Entry 4BTS (X-ray diffraction, 3.70 A resolution); this record covers chains BA and BO of the 143 polymer chains in the assembly.

[Chain BA]
Molecule: 18S ribosomal RNA
Source organism: Tetrahymena thermophila
Sequence (1753 nucleotides; each row starts with the number of its first residue):
     1 AACCUGGUUG AUCCUGCCAG UUACAUAUGC UUGUCUUAAA UAUUAACCCA UGCAUGUGCC
    61 AGUUCAGUAU UGAACAGCGA AACUGCGAAU GGCUCAUUAA AACAGUUAUA GUUUAUUUGA
   121 UAAUUAAAGA UUACAUGGAU AACCGAGCUA AUUGUUGGGC UAAUACAUGC UUAAAAUUCC
   181 GUGUCCUGCG ACCGGAACGU AUUUAUUAGA UAUUAGACCA AUCGCAGCAA UGUGAUUGAG
   241 AUGAAUCAAA GUAACUGAUC GGAUCGAGGU UUACCUCGAU AAAUCAUCUA AGUUUCUGCC
   301 CUAUCAGCUC UCGAUGGUAG UGUAUUGGAC UACCAUGGCA GUCACGGGUA ACGGAGAAUU
   361 AGGGUUCGAU UCCGGAGAAG GAGCCUGAGA AACGGCUACU ACAACUACGG UUCGGCAGCA
   421 GGGAAGAAAA UUGGCCAAUC CUAAUUCAGG GAGCCAGUGA CAAGAAAUAG CAAGCUGGGA
   481 AACUUACGUU UCUACGGCAU UGAAAUGAGA ACAGUGUAAA UCUCUUAGCG AGGAACAAUU
   541 GGAGGGCAAG UCAUGGUGCC AGCAGCCGCG GUAAUUCCAG CUCCAAUAGC GUAUAUUAAA
   601 GUUGUUGCAG UUAAAAAGCU CGUAGUUGAA CUUCUGUUCA GGUUCAUUUC GAUUCGUCGU
   661 GUGAAACUGG ACAUACGUUU GCAAACUAAA AUCGGCCUUC ACUGGUUCGA CUUAGGGAGU
   721 AAACAUUUUA CUGUGAAAAA AUUAGAGUGU UCCAGGCAGG UUUUAGCCCG AAUACAUUAG
   781 CAUGGAAUAA UGGAAUAGGA CUAAGUCCAU UUUAUUGGUU CUUGGAUUUG GUAAUGAUUA
   841 AUAGGGACAG UUGGGGGCAU UAGUAUUUAA UAGUCAGAGG UGAAAUUCUU GGAUUUAUUA
   901 AGGACUAACU AAUGCGAAAG CAUUUGCCAA AGAUGUUUUC AUUAAUCAAG AACGAAAGUU
   961 AGGGGAUCAA AGACGAUCAG AUACCGUCGU AGUCUUAACU AUAAACUAUA CCGACUCGGG
  1021 AUCGGCUGGA AUAAAUGUCC AGUCGGCACC GUAUGAGAAA UCAAAGUCUU UGGGUUCUGG
  1081 GGGAAGUAUG GUACGCAAGU CUGAAACUUA AAGGAAUUGA CGGAACAGCA CACCAGAAGU
  1141 GGAACCUGCG GCUUAAUUUG ACUCAACACG GGGAAACUCA CGAGCGCAAG ACAGAGAAGG
  1201 GAUUGACAGA UUGAGAGCUC UUUCUUGAUU CUUUGGGUGG UGGUGCAUGG CCGUUCUUAG
  1261 UUGGUGGAGU GAUUUGUCUG GUUAAUUCCG UUAACGAACG AGACCUUAAC CUGCUAACUA
  1321 GUCUGCUUGU AAAUAACAGG UUGUACUUCU UAGAGGGACU AUUGUGCAAU AAGCCAAUGG
  1381 AAGUUUAAGG CAAUAACAGG UCUGUGAUGC CCCUAGACGU GCUCGGCCGC ACGCGCGUUA
  1441 CAAUGACUGG CGCAAAAAGU AUUUCCUGUC CUGGGAAGGU ACGGGUAAUC UUAUUAAUAC
  1501 CAGUCGUGUU AGGGAUAGUU CUUUGGAAUU GUGGAUCUUG AACGAGGAAU UUCUAGUAAG
  1561 UGCAAGUCAU CAGCUUGCGU UGAUUAUGUC CCUGCCGUUU GUACACACCG CCCGUCGCUU
  1621 GUAGUAACGA AUGGUCUGGU GAACCUUCUG GACUGCGACA GCAAUGUUGC GGAAAAAUAA
  1681 GUAAACCCUA CCAUUUGGAA CAACAAGAAG UCGUAACAAG GUAUCUGUAG GUGAACCUGC
  1741 AGAUGGAUCA UUA
Not modelled in the structure: 683-718
Bound ions: Mg2+ site 1 near A81 (its only coordinating residue here); Mg2+ site 2 near A508 (its only coordinating residue here); Mg2+ site 3 near C608 (its only coordinating residue here); Mg2+ site 4 near A613 (its only coordinating residue here); Mg2+ site 5 near A629 (its only coordinating residue here); Mg2+ site 6 near U1052 (its only coordinating residue here); Mg2+ site 7: G1419, U1420; Mg2+ site 8 near C1428 (its only coordinating residue here)

[Chain BO]
Protein: 40S ribosomal protein RPS13E
Source organism: Tetrahymena thermophila
UniProt: E6PBT1 (E6PBT1_TETTH); residues 1-153 here = UniProt positions 1-153
Sequence (153 residues; each row starts with the number of its first residue):
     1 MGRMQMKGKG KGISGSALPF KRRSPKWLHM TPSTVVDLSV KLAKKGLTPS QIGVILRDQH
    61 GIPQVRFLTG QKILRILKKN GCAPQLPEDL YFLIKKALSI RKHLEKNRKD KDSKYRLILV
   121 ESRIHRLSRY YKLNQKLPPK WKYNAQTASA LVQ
Not modelled in the structure: 1

[How chain BA and chain BO interact]
Pairs across the interface (118; chain BA residue first):
  U620(BA) - Tyr115(BO)  hydrogen bond to the sugar
  C621(BA) - Gln5(BO)  phosphate contact
  C621(BA) - Ile118(BO)  sugar contact
  C621(BA) - Leu119(BO)  sugar contact
  C621(BA) - Ser122(BO)  hydrogen bond to the phosphate
  G622(BA) - Gln5(BO)  phosphate contact
  G622(BA) - Ser122(BO)  hydrogen bond to the phosphate
  G622(BA) - Arg126(BO)  salt bridge to the phosphate
  U623(BA) - Arg129(BO)  salt bridge to the phosphate
  A837(BA) - Gln71(BO)  base contact
  A837(BA) - Arg75(BO)  hydrogen bond to the sugar
  A837(BA) - Lys79(BO)  base contact
  U839(BA) - Arg22(BO)  hydrogen bond to the phosphate
  A840(BA) - Leu18(BO)  sugar contact
  A840(BA) - Arg22(BO)  salt bridge to the phosphate
  A840(BA) - Arg66(BO)  salt bridge to the phosphate
  A840(BA) - Phe67(BO)  phosphate contact
  A840(BA) - Lys72(BO)  hydrogen bond to the base
  G844(BA) - Gly2(BO)  sugar contact
  G844(BA) - Met4(BO)  hydrogen bond to the phosphate
  G845(BA) - Arg3(BO)  salt bridge to the phosphate
  G845(BA) - Met4(BO)  hydrogen bond to the phosphate
  G845(BA) - Asp89(BO)  hydrogen bond to the base
  G845(BA) - Arg123(BO)  phosphate contact
  G846(BA) - Arg3(BO)  salt bridge to the phosphate
  G846(BA) - Ser50(BO)  base contact
  G846(BA) - Asp89(BO)  sugar contact
  G846(BA) - Phe92(BO)  phosphate contact
  G846(BA) - Leu93(BO)  phosphate contact
  G846(BA) - Arg123(BO)  salt bridge to the phosphate
  A847(BA) - Gln51(BO)  sugar contact
  A847(BA) - Phe92(BO)  sugar contact
  G855(BA) - Asp112(BO)  base contact
  G856(BA) - His103(BO)  base contact
  G856(BA) - Asp110(BO)  hydrogen bond to the sugar
  G856(BA) - Lys111(BO)  sugar contact
  G856(BA) - Asp112(BO)  sugar contact
  G857(BA) - Asn107(BO)  hydrogen bond to the sugar
  G857(BA) - Lys109(BO)  sugar contact
  G857(BA) - Asp110(BO)  sugar contact
  G916(BA) - Arg116(BO)  hydrogen bond to the phosphate
  A917(BA) - Tyr115(BO)  stacking on the base
  A917(BA) - Arg116(BO)  salt bridge to the phosphate
  C928(BA) - His103(BO)  hydrogen bond to the base
  A929(BA) - Ser99(BO)  phosphate contact
  A929(BA) - Ile100(BO)  sugar contact
  A929(BA) - His103(BO)  sugar contact
  A929(BA) - Ser113(BO)  base contact
  A930(BA) - Lys96(BO)  hydrogen bond to the phosphate
  A930(BA) - Arg116(BO)  sugar contact
  A931(BA) - Lys96(BO)  salt bridge to the phosphate
  G932(BA) - Arg3(BO)  salt bridge to the phosphate
  G932(BA) - Met6(BO)  sugar contact
  G932(BA) - Gly10(BO)  phosphate contact
  A933(BA) - Arg3(BO)  phosphate contact
  A933(BA) - Gly10(BO)  phosphate contact
  A933(BA) - Gly12(BO)  phosphate contact
  U934(BA) - Gly12(BO)  phosphate contact
  U934(BA) - Ile13(BO)  hydrogen bond to the phosphate
  U934(BA) - Ser14(BO)  phosphate contact
  G935(BA) - Ile13(BO)  phosphate contact
  G935(BA) - Ser14(BO)  hydrogen bond to the base
  U936(BA) - Ser14(BO)  hydrogen bond to the base
  U936(BA) - Gly15(BO)  base contact
  U936(BA) - Arg57(BO)  hydrogen bond to the sugar
  U937(BA) - Ser16(BO)  phosphate contact
  U937(BA) - Ala17(BO)  hydrogen bond to the phosphate
  U937(BA) - Leu18(BO)  sugar contact
  U937(BA) - Pro19(BO)  sugar contact
  U937(BA) - Arg57(BO)  sugar contact
  U937(BA) - Pro63(BO)  hydrogen bond to the sugar
  U938(BA) - Ser16(BO)  hydrogen bond to the phosphate
  U938(BA) - Ser50(BO)  hydrogen bond to the sugar
  U938(BA) - Gly53(BO)  sugar contact
  U938(BA) - Val54(BO)  hydrogen bond to the sugar
  U938(BA) - Arg57(BO)  hydrogen bond to the sugar
  U938(BA) - Pro63(BO)  sugar contact
  U938(BA) - Gln64(BO)  phosphate contact
  U939(BA) - Pro49(BO)  sugar contact
  U939(BA) - Ser50(BO)  sugar contact
  U939(BA) - Gln64(BO)  phosphate contact
  U939(BA) - Val65(BO)  phosphate contact
  U939(BA) - Ile73(BO)  sugar contact
  U939(BA) - Glu88(BO)  hydrogen bond to the sugar
  C940(BA) - Lys72(BO)  phosphate contact
  C940(BA) - Ile73(BO)  phosphate contact
  C940(BA) - Leu74(BO)  hydrogen bond to the phosphate
  C940(BA) - Tyr131(BO)  hydrogen bond to the sugar
  A941(BA) - Tyr130(BO)  hydrogen bond to the phosphate
  U942(BA) - Tyr130(BO)  hydrogen bond to the phosphate
  U943(BA) - Leu127(BO)  sugar contact
  U943(BA) - Tyr130(BO)  sugar contact
  A944(BA) - Arg126(BO)  salt bridge to the phosphate
  A945(BA) - Met4(BO)  phosphate contact
  A945(BA) - Arg126(BO)  salt bridge to the phosphate
  U946(BA) - Lys7(BO)  hydrogen bond to the phosphate
  C947(BA) - Lys7(BO)  salt bridge to the phosphate
  A952(BA) - Lys114(BO)  phosphate contact
  A952(BA) - Ile118(BO)  sugar contact
  C953(BA) - Lys111(BO)  phosphate contact
  C953(BA) - Lys114(BO)  salt bridge to the phosphate
  G954(BA) - Lys111(BO)  salt bridge to the phosphate
  U996(BA) - Lys109(BO)  salt bridge to the phosphate
  A997(BA) - Lys109(BO)  phosphate contact
  A998(BA) - Arg108(BO)  salt bridge to the phosphate
  C1011(BA) - Lys7(BO)  sugar contact
  C1011(BA) - Gly8(BO)  phosphate contact
  C1012(BA) - Gly2(BO)  phosphate contact
  C1012(BA) - Gly8(BO)  hydrogen bond to the phosphate
  G1013(BA) - Gly2(BO)  hydrogen bond to the phosphate
  G1013(BA) - Lys11(BO)  phosphate contact
  C1044(BA) - Ile13(BO)  phosphate contact
  G1045(BA) - Lys11(BO)  phosphate contact
  G1045(BA) - Gly12(BO)  sugar contact
  G1045(BA) - Ile13(BO)  phosphate contact
  G1046(BA) - Lys9(BO)  phosphate contact
  G1046(BA) - Lys11(BO)  phosphate contact
  C1047(BA) - Lys9(BO)  phosphate contact
Interface residues without a listed pair, chain BA (52 interface residues in all): U796, C848, C858
Interface residues without a listed pair, chain BO (66 interface residues in all): Trp27, Asn134, Lys136

[Overview]
52 residues of chain BA face 66 of chain BO across their interface; the contacts include 32 hydrogen bonds, 17
salt bridges and 1 aromatic stacking contact. Polar contacts include A840(BA)-Lys72(BO), G845(BA)-Asp89(BO)
and C928(BA)-His103(BO). G1419(BA) and U1420(BA) coordinate Mg2+ site 7.
Chain BA is 18S ribosomal RNA and chain BO is 40S ribosomal protein RPS13E, both from Tetrahymena thermophila;
the structure, The crystal structure of the eukaryotic 40S ribosomal subunit in complex with EIF1 and EIF1A,
was determined by X-ray diffraction.
